Entry 9JLF (electron microscopy, 3.30 A resolution); this record covers chains a and b of the 8 polymer chains in the assembly.

# Chain a
Name: Portal protein
Organism: Escherichia phage FCWL1
UniProtKB: A0AAX4MU40 (A0AAX4MU40_9CAUD); residue numbers follow UniProt; this construct covers 1-444
Sequence (444 residues; each row starts with the number of its first residue):
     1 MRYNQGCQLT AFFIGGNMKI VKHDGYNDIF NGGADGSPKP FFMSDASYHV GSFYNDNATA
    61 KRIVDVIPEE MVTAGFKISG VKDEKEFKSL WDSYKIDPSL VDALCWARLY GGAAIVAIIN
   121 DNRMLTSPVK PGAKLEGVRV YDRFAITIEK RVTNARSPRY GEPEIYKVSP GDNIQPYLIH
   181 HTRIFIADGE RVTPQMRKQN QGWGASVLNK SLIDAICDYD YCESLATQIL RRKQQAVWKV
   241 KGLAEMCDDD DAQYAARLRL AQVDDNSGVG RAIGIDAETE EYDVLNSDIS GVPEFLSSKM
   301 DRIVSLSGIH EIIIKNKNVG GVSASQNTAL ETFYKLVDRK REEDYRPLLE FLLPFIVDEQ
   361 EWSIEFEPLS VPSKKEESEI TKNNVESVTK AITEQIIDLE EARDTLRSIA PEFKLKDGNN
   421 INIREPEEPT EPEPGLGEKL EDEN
Unresolved in the structure: 1-45, 420-444

# Chain b
Name: Adaptor protein
Organism: Escherichia phage FCWL1
UniProtKB: A0AAX4MUE8 (A0AAX4MUE8_9CAUD); residue numbers follow UniProt; this construct covers 1-140
Sequence (140 residues; each row starts with the number of its first residue):
     1 MGVIMNQETL IAAVEQMRKL VPALRKVPDE TLYAWVEMAE LFVCQKTFKD AYVKAIALYA
    61 LHLAFLDGAL KGEDEDLESY SRRVTSFSLS GEFSQTFGEV TKNQSGNMML STPWGKMFEQ
   121 LKARRRGRFA LMTGLRGGCH
Unresolved in the structure: 1-3, 137-140

# Chain a / chain b interface
Contacting residue pairs - 15 pairs, chain a then chain b:
  Leu243(a) with Ala130(b); Met132(b), hydrophobic
  Ala244(a) with Arg126(b); Arg128(b); Ala130(b), hydrophobic
  Cys247(a) with Cys44(b), disulfide
  Asp248(a) with Arg126(b), salt bridge
  Tyr254(a) with Leu135(b), hydrophobic
  Arg257(a) with Thr133(b), hydrogen bond (side chain-backbone); Gly134(b); Leu135(b)
  Ala261(a) with Gly134(b); Leu135(b)
  Asp264(a) with Arg136(b), salt bridge
  Asp265(a) with Arg136(b)
Also at the interface, not in a pair above, chain a (12 interface residues in all): Trp238, Ala256, Leu258
Also at the interface, not in a pair above, chain b (11 interface residues in all): Lys122, Phe129
Inter-chain disulfides: Cys247(a)-Cys44(b)

# In short
Chain a and chain b form an interface of 12 and 11 residues respectively, with 1 disulfide bond, 1 hydrogen
bond and 2 salt bridges. Polar contacts include Asp248(a)-Arg126(b), Asp264(a)-Arg136(b) and
Arg257(a)-Thr133(b).
Chain a is Portal protein and chain b is Adaptor protein, both from Escherichia phage FCWL1; the structure,
Cryo-EM Structure of Bacteriophage FCWL1 head-to-tail interface, was determined by electron microscopy (same
publication as 9KMG and 9KMH).
